6YLX - chains C and 1 of the 47 polymer chains in the assembly; structure by electron microscopy, 3.90 A resolution.

# Chain C
Name: 60S ribosomal protein L4-A
From: Saccharomyces cerevisiae
Reference sequence: P10664 (RL4A_YEAST); numbering as in UniProt (aligned over 1-362)
Amino-acid sequence (362 residues; each row starts with the number of its first residue):
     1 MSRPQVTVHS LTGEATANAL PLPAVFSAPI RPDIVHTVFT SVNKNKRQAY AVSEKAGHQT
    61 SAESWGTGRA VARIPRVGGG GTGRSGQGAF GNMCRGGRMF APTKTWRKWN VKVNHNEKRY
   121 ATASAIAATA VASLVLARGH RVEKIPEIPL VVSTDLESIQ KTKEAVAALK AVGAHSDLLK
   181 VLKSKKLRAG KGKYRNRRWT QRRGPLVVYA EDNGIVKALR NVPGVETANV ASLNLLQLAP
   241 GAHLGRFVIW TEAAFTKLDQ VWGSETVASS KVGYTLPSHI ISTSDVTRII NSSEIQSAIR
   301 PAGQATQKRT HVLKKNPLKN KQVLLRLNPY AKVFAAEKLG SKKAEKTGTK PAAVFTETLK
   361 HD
Unresolved in the structure: 1
Swiss-Prot annotation at these positions:
  - modified residue: Ser2 (N-acetylserine), Arg95 (Omega-N-methylarginine)
  - mutagenesis: Arg95 (R95E: Leads to a slower growth at higher temperatures but allows RPL4 assembly into the 60S subunit; when associated with E-98), Arg98 (R98E: Leads to a slower growth at higher temperatures but allows RPL4 assembly into the 60S subunit; when associated with E-95), Ile289 (I289A: Leads to an inefficient release from ACL4 with a delayed assembly into the 60S subunit; when associated with A-290 and A-295), Ile290 (I290A: Leads to an inefficient release from ACL4 with a delayed assembly into the 60S subunit; when associated with A-289 and A-295), Ile295 (I295A: Leads to an inefficient release from ACL4 with a delayed assembly into the 60S subunit; when associated with A-289 and A-290), Lys314 (K314A: Significantly diminished nuclear localization; when associated with A-315 and A-319), Lys315 (K315A: Significantly diminished nuclear localization; when associated with A-314 and A-319), Lys319 (K319A: Significantly diminished nuclear localization; when associated with A-314 and A-315), Lys332 (K332E: Leads to an inefficient release from ACL4 with a delayed assembly into the 60S subunit; when associated with A-334), Phe334 (F334A: Leads to an inefficient release from ACL4 with a delayed assembly into the 60S subunit; when associated with e-332)

# Chain 1
Molecule: 25S rRNA
From: Saccharomyces cerevisiae
Sequence (3396 nucleotides; each row starts with the number of its first residue):
     1 GUUUGACCUC AAAUCAGGUA GGAGUACCCG CUGAACUUAA GCAUAUCAAU AAGCGGAGGA
    61 AAAGAAACCA ACCGGGAUUG CCUUAGUAAC GGCGAGUGAA GCGGCAAAAG CUCAAAUUUG
   121 AAAUCUGGUA CCUUCGGUGC CCGAGUUGUA AUUUGGAGAG GGCAACUUUG GGGCCGUUCC
   181 UUGUCUAUGU UCCUUGGAAC AGGACGUCAU AGAGGGUGAG AAUCCCGUGU GGCGAGGAGU
   241 GCGGUUCUUU GUAAAGUGCC UUCGAAGAGU CGAGUUGUUU GGGAAUGCAG CUCUAAGUGG
   301 GUGGUAAAUU CCAUCUAAAG CUAAAUAUUG GCGAGAGACC GAUAGCGAAC AAGUACAGUG
   361 AUGGAAAGAU GAAAAGAACU UUGAAAAGAG AGUGAAAAAG UACGUGAAAU UGUUGAAAGG
   421 GAAGGGCAUU UGAUCAGACA UGGUGUUUUG UGCCCUCUGC UCCUUGUGGG UAGGGGAAUC
   481 UCGCAUUUCA CUGGGCCAGC AUCAGUUUUG GUGGCAGGAU AAAUCCAUAG GAAUGUAGCU
   541 UGCCUCGGUA AGUAUUAUAG CCUGUGGGAA UACUGCCAGC UGGGACUGAG GACUGCGACG
   601 UAAGUCAAGG AUGCUGGCAU AAUGGUUAUA UGCCGCCCGU CUUGAAACAC GGACCAAGGA
   661 GUCUAACGUC UAUGCGAGUG UUUGGGUGUA AAACCCAUAC GCGUAAUGAA AGUGAACGUA
   721 GGUUGGGGCC UCGCAAGAGG UGCACAAUCG ACCGAUCCUG AUGUCUUCGG AUGGAUUUGA
   781 GUAAGAGCAU AGCUGUUGGG ACCCGAAAGA UGGUGAACUA UGCCUGAAUA GGGUGAAGCC
   841 AGAGGAAACU CUGGUGGAGG CUCGUAGCGG UUCUGACGUG CAAAUCGAUC GUCGAAUUUG
   901 GGUAUAGGGG CGAAAGACUA AUCGAACCAU CUAGUAGCUG GUUCCUGCCG AAGUUUCCCU
   961 CAGGAUAGCA GAAGCUCGUA UCAGUUUUAU GAGGUAAAGC GAAUGAUUAG AGGUUCCGGG
  1021 GUCGAAAUGA CCUUGACCUA UUCUCAAACU UUAAAUAUGU AAGAAGUCCU UGUUACUUAA
  1081 UUGAACGUGG ACAUUUGAAU GAAGAGCUUU UAGUGGGCCA UUUUUGGUAA GCAGAACUGG
  1141 CGAUGCGGGA UGAACCGAAC GUAGAGUUAA GGUGCCGGAA UACACGCUCA UCAGACACCA
  1201 CAAAAGGUGU UAGUUCAUCU AGACAGCCGG ACGGUGGCCA UGGAAGUCGG AAUCCGCUAA
  1261 GGAGUGUGUA ACAACUCACC GGCCGAAUGA ACUAGCCCUG AAAAUGGAUG GCGCUCAAGC
  1321 GUGUUACCUA UACUCUACCG UCAGGGUUGA UAUGAUGCCC UGACGAGUAG GCAGGCGUGG
  1381 AGGUCAGUGA CGAAGCCUAG ACCGUAAGGU CGGGUCGAAC GGCCUCUAGU GCAGAUCUUG
  1441 GUGGUAGUAG CAAAUAUUCA AAUGAGAACU UUGAAGACUG AAGUGGGGAA AGGUUCCACG
  1501 UCAACAGCAG UUGGACGUGG GUUAGUCGAU CCUAAGAGAU GGGGAAGCUC CGUUUCAAAG
  1561 GCCUGAUUUU AUGCAGGCCA CCAUCGAAAG GGAAUCCGGU UAAGAUUCCG GAACCUGGAU
  1621 AUGGAUUCUU CACGGUAACG UAACUGAAUG UGGAGACGUC GGCGCGAGCC CUGGGAGGAG
  1681 UUAUCUUUUC UUCUUAACAG CUUAUCACCC CGGAAUUGGU UUAUCCGGAG AUGGGGUCUU
  1741 AUGGCUGGAA GAGGCCAGCA CCUUUGCUGG CUCCGGUGCG CUUGUGACGG CCCGUGAAAA
  1801 UCCACAGGAA GGAAUAGUUU UCAUGCCAGG UCGUACUGAU AACCGCAGCA GGUCUCCAAG
  1861 GUGAACAGCC UCUAGUUGAU AGAAUAAUGU AGAUAAGGGA AGUCGGCAAA AUAGAUCCGU
  1921 AACUUCGGGA UAAGGAUUGG CUCUAAGGGU CGGGUAGUGA GGGCCUUGGU CAGACGCAGC
  1981 GGGCGUGCUU GUGGACUGCU UGGUGGGGCU UGCUCUGCUA GGCGGACUAC UUGCGUGCCU
  2041 UGUUGUAGAC GGCCUUGGUA GGUCUCUUGU AGACCGUCGC UUGCUACAAU UAACGAUCAA
  2101 CUUAGAACUG GUACGGACAA GGGGAAUCUG ACUGUCUAAU UAAAACAUAG CAUUGCGAUG
  2161 GUCAGAAAGU GAUGUUGACG CAAUGUGAUU UCUGCCCAGU GCUCUGAAUG UCAAAGUGAA
  2221 GAAAUUCAAC CAAGCGCGGG UAAACGGCGG GAGUAACUAU GACUCUCUUA AGGUAGCCAA
  2281 AUGCCUCGUC AUCUAAUUAG UGACGCGCAU GAAUGGAUUA ACGAGAUUCC CACUGUCCCU
  2341 AUCUACUAUC UAGCGAAACC ACAGCCAAGG GAACGGGCUU GGCAGAAUCA GCGGGGAAAG
  2401 AAGACCCUGU UGAGCUUGAC UCUAGUUUGA CAUUGUGAAG AGACAUAGAG GGUGUAGAAU
  2461 AAGUGGGAGC UUCGGCGCCA GUGAAAUACC ACUACCUUUA UAGUUUCUUU ACUUAUUCAA
  2521 UGAAGCGGAG CUGGAAUUCA UUUUCCACGU UCUAGCAUUC AAGGUCCCAU UCGGGGCUGA
  2581 UCCGGGUUGA AGACAUUGUC AGGUGGGGAG UUUGGCUGGG GCGGCACAUC UGUUAAACGA
  2641 UAACGCAGAU GUCCUAAGGG GGGCUCAUGG AGAACAGAAA UCUCCAGUAG AACAAAAGGG
  2701 UAAAAGCCCC CUUGAUUUUG AUUUUCAGUG UGAAUACAAA CCAUGAAAGU GUGGCCUAUC
  2761 GAUCCUUUAG UCCCUCGGAA UUUGAGGCUA GAGGUGCCAG AAAAGUUACC ACAGGGAUAA
  2821 CUGGCUUGUG GCAGUCAAGC GUUCAUAGCG ACAUUGCUUU UUGAUUCUUC GAUGUCGGCU
  2881 CUUCCUAUCA UACCGAAGCA GAAUUCGGUA AGCGUUGGAU UGUUCACCCA CUAAUAGGGA
  2941 ACGUGAGCUG GGUUUAGACC GUCGUGAGAC AGGUUAGUUU UACCCUACUG AUGAAUGUUA
  3001 CCGCAAUAGU AAUUGAACUU AGUACGAGAG GAACAGUUCA UUCGGAUAAU UGGUUUUUGC
  3061 GGCUGUCUGA UCAGGCAUUG CCGCGAAGCU ACCAUCCGCU GGAUUAUGGC UGAACGCCUC
  3121 UAAGUCAGAA UCCAUGCUAG AACGCGGUGA UUUCUUUGCU CCACACAAUA UAGAUGGAUA
  3181 CGAAUAAGGC GUCCUUGUGG CGUCGCUGAA CCAUAGCAGG CUAGCAACGG UGCACUUGGC
  3241 GGAAAGGCCU UGGGUGCUUG CUGGCGAAUU GCAAUGUCAU UUUGCGUGGG GAUAAAUCAU
  3301 UUGUAUACGA CUUAGAUGUA CAACGGGGUA UUGUAAGCAG UAGAGUAGCC UUGUUGUUAC
  3361 GAUCUGCUGA GAUUAAGCCU UUGUUGUCUG AUUUGU
Unresolved in the structure: 441-493, 1004-1046, 1069-1088, 1954-2092, 2154-2185, 2192-2312, 2372-2375, 2398-2818, 2941-2942, 2954-2980

# Interface between chain C and chain 1
Contacting residue pairs (249):
  Arg31(C) with U673(1), hydrogen bond to the phosphate; G674(1), salt bridge to the phosphate
  Ile34(C) with U673(1), sugar contact
  His36(C) with U1425(1), hydrogen bond to the sugar; C1426(1), sugar contact
  Thr40(C) with C1426(1), sugar contact
  Asn43(C) with A338(1), base contact
  Lys44(C) with A338(1), base contact; C1426(1), sugar contact; U1427(1), salt bridge to the phosphate
  Asn45(C) with A693(1), hydrogen bond to the phosphate
  Lys46(C) with A338(1), phosphate contact; A691(1), salt bridge to the phosphate; A692(1), sugar contact
  Arg47(C) with A338(1), phosphate contact
  Gln48(C) with A336(1), hydrogen bond to the base; G337(1), hydrogen bond to the sugar; A338(1), hydrogen bond to the phosphate; A691(1), hydrogen bond to the base
  Ala49(C) with G337(1), hydrogen bond to the base
  Tyr50(C) with G337(1), base contact; C339(1), sugar contact; A1428(1), sugar contact; G1429(1), hydrogen bond to the phosphate
  Val52(C) with C346(1), phosphate contact
  Ser53(C) with C346(1), hydrogen bond to the phosphate
  Lys55(C) with U329(1), hydrogen bond to the base
  Ala56(C) with C346(1), phosphate contact; G347(1), phosphate contact
  Gly57(C) with G347(1), hydrogen bond to the phosphate
  His58(C) with A933(1), salt bridge to the phosphate
  Gln59(C) with C346(1), hydrogen bond to the sugar; G347(1), base contact
  Thr60(C) with G364(1), phosphate contact; U930(1), phosphate contact
  Ser61(C) with G363(1), hydrogen bond to the phosphate; G364(1), hydrogen bond to the phosphate; A929(1), phosphate contact
  Glu63(C) with A806(1), phosphate contact
  Gly68(C) with U1436(1), base contact
  Ala70(C) with U1436(1), base contact
  Val71(C) with U1436(1), hydrogen bond to the base
  Ala72(C) with C1437(1), phosphate contact
  Arg73(C) with C804(1), sugar contact; G805(1), sugar contact; U1436(1), base contact
  Ile74(C) with C804(1), sugar contact; C1437(1), sugar contact
  Pro75(C) with C804(1), phosphate contact; G805(1), phosphate contact
  Arg76(C) with U1438(1), salt bridge to the phosphate
  Gly78(C) with G363(1), sugar contact
  Gly80(C) with G363(1), hydrogen bond to the base
  Gly81(C) with C356(1), hydrogen bond to the sugar; A357(1), sugar contact
  Thr82(C) with A355(1), hydrogen bond to the base; C356(1), base contact; A365(1), sugar contact
  Arg84(C) with A365(1), salt bridge to the phosphate
  Gly86(C) with U1439(1), phosphate contact
  Gln87(C) with U1439(1), hydrogen bond to the phosphate; G1440(1), phosphate contact
  Asn92(C) with G659(1), sugar contact; A660(1), sugar contact; C803(1), hydrogen bond to the sugar
  Met93(C) with G658(1), hydrogen bond to the base; C804(1), sugar contact; A1435(1), base contact; C1437(1), base contact
  Cys94(C) with U1438(1), hydrogen bond to the sugar
  Arg95(C) with U343(1), hydrogen bond to the sugar; A344(1), phosphate contact; A366(1), salt bridge to the phosphate; A367(1), salt bridge to the phosphate; U1438(1), sugar contact; U1439(1), sugar contact
  Gly96(C) with A344(1), hydrogen bond to the phosphate
  Arg98(C) with C804(1), salt bridge to the phosphate; A933(1), hydrogen bond to the base
  Met99(C) with G1429(1), base contact
  Phe100(C) with A660(1), phosphate contact; G661(1), sugar contact; C802(1), sugar contact; C803(1), sugar contact
  Ala101(C) with U662(1), base contact; G800(1), base contact
  Pro102(C) with G800(1), base contact
  Lys104(C) with G800(1), base contact
  Trp106(C) with U664(1), sugar contact
  Arg107(C) with G1429(1), salt bridge to the phosphate
  Lys108(C) with U664(1), phosphate contact
  Val111(C) with A791(1), sugar contact
  Lys112(C) with G680(1), hydrogen bond to the sugar; U682(1), base contact; U790(1), hydrogen bond to the sugar
  Val113(C) with U681(1), phosphate contact
  Asn114(C) with U681(1), phosphate contact; A789(1), base contact
  His115(C) with U681(1), hydrogen bond to the phosphate; C695(1), salt bridge to the phosphate; C696(1), salt bridge to the phosphate
  Asn116(C) with G674(1), sugar contact; G680(1), hydrogen bond to the phosphate
  Lys118(C) with U681(1), hydrogen bond to the base; U682(1), hydrogen bond to the base; C694(1), salt bridge to the phosphate
  Arg119(C) with C695(1), salt bridge to the phosphate; C696(1), salt bridge to the phosphate
  Arg138(C) with G1383(1), hydrogen bond to the phosphate; U1384(1), salt bridge to the phosphate
  Gly139(C) with C1385(1), phosphate contact
  Arg141(C) with C1385(1), salt bridge to the phosphate; A1386(1), hydrogen bond to the sugar
  Gln160(C) with U210(1), sugar contact
  Lys161(C) with A209(1), salt bridge to the phosphate; U210(1), salt bridge to the phosphate
  Thr162(C) with A209(1), base contact; U210(1), hydrogen bond to the phosphate
  Lys163(C) with C208(1), salt bridge to the phosphate; A209(1), phosphate contact
  Leu179(C) with A1386(1), base contact
  Lys183(C) with G203(1), salt bridge to the phosphate; A1386(1), base contact
  Ser184(C) with A1386(1), sugar contact
  Lys186(C) with G1387(1), phosphate contact; U1388(1), hydrogen bond to the base; G1389(1), hydrogen bond to the base
  Leu187(C) with A1419(1), base contact; C1420(1), base contact
  Arg188(C) with G1382(1), salt bridge to the phosphate; C1420(1), phosphate contact
  Ala189(C) with C1420(1), phosphate contact; G1421(1), phosphate contact
  Gly190(C) with G1380(1), phosphate contact; C1420(1), phosphate contact
  Lys191(C) with G341(1), salt bridge to the phosphate; G1379(1), sugar contact; G1380(1), hydrogen bond to the phosphate
  Gly192(C) with G1380(1), phosphate contact; A1381(1), phosphate contact
  Lys193(C) with A1419(1), sugar contact; C1420(1), phosphate contact
  Tyr194(C) with G341(1), base contact
  Arg195(C) with C339(1), salt bridge to the phosphate; C340(1), salt bridge to the phosphate; G341(1), hydrogen bond to the base
  Asn196(C) with G337(1), hydrogen bond to the phosphate
  Arg197(C) with A338(1), sugar contact; C339(1), salt bridge to the phosphate; G1380(1), phosphate contact; A1381(1), salt bridge to the phosphate
  Arg198(C) with G215(1), salt bridge to the phosphate
  Trp199(C) with G214(1), hydrogen bond to the phosphate; G220(1), phosphate contact; A221(1), phosphate contact
  Arg202(C) with U1384(1), salt bridge to the phosphate; C1385(1), phosphate contact
  Arg203(C) with G1382(1), hydrogen bond to the phosphate; G1383(1), salt bridge to the phosphate; U1384(1), hydrogen bond to the phosphate
  Val216(C) with U689(1), base contact
  Lys217(C) with U210(1), hydrogen bond to the base
  Arg220(C) with U210(1), hydrogen bond to the phosphate; A211(1), salt bridge to the phosphate; G229(1), hydrogen bond to the sugar
  Asn221(C) with A209(1), hydrogen bond to the base; A211(1), phosphate contact; G212(1), hydrogen bond to the sugar
  Pro223(C) with G212(1), base contact
  Thr227(C) with U689(1), hydrogen bond to the base
  Ala228(C) with U689(1), hydrogen bond to the base
  Ala231(C) with C694(1), hydrogen bond to the sugar
  Ser232(C) with C694(1), sugar contact
  Asn234(C) with A692(1), base contact; A693(1), hydrogen bond to the sugar
  Gly241(C) with G1382(1), hydrogen bond to the base; G1383(1), sugar contact
  His243(C) with G1382(1), base contact; C1424(1), hydrogen bond to the base
  Lys271(C) with C695(1), salt bridge to the phosphate; C696(1), phosphate contact
  Val272(C) with C696(1), hydrogen bond to the phosphate; A697(1), phosphate contact
  Thr287(C) with U1348(1), base contact; U1351(1), sugar contact
  Arg300(C) with G1346(1), salt bridge to the phosphate; U1347(1), salt bridge to the phosphate
  Ala302(C) with U1347(1), phosphate contact
  Gly303(C) with G1346(1), phosphate contact; U1347(1), hydrogen bond to the phosphate
  Gln304(C) with G1346(1), sugar contact
  Ala305(C) with G1346(1), base contact; U1347(1), sugar contact
  Gln307(C) with G1345(1), base contact; G1346(1), hydrogen bond to the sugar; C1359(1), sugar contact; C1360(1), sugar contact
  Lys308(C) with U594(1), hydrogen bond to the sugar; G609(1), hydrogen bond to the base; C1360(1), sugar contact
  Arg309(C) with G590(1), hydrogen bond to the sugar; G609(1), base contact; G610(1), base contact; U1361(1), salt bridge to the phosphate
  Thr310(C) with G609(1), base contact
  His311(C) with G609(1), base contact
  Val312(C) with G609(1), sugar contact; G610(1), base contact
  Leu313(C) with G610(1), sugar contact
  Lys314(C) with G505(1), sugar contact
  Lys315(C) with A504(1), sugar contact; A608(1), salt bridge to the phosphate; G609(1), salt bridge to the phosphate
  Asn316(C) with U506(1), hydrogen bond to the phosphate
  Lys319(C) with U506(1), phosphate contact; U507(1), base contact
  Asn320(C) with A504(1), hydrogen bond to the phosphate; G505(1), hydrogen bond to the phosphate; A608(1), hydrogen bond to the phosphate
  Lys321(C) with C580(1), salt bridge to the phosphate
  Gln322(C) with G597(1), sugar contact; A607(1), hydrogen bond to the sugar; A608(1), sugar contact
  Leu325(C) with G597(1), sugar contact; A598(1), sugar contact
  Arg326(C) with C596(1), hydrogen bond to the base; G597(1), hydrogen bond to the sugar; A608(1), hydrogen bond to the phosphate; G609(1), salt bridge to the phosphate
  Asn328(C) with A578(1), base contact
  Ala331(C) with A578(1), hydrogen bond to the sugar
  Lys332(C) with A598(1), phosphate contact; C599(1), salt bridge to the phosphate
  Phe334(C) with A578(1), stacking on the base
  Ala335(C) with G579(1), phosphate contact
  Gly340(C) with G514(1), base contact; C515(1), hydrogen bond to the sugar
  Ser341(C) with G514(1), sugar contact; C515(1), sugar contact
  Lys342(C) with C515(1), hydrogen bond to the sugar; A516(1), sugar contact
  Lys343(C) with C515(1), phosphate contact; A516(1), phosphate contact
  Ala344(C) with A516(1), phosphate contact
  Thr347(C) with U520(1), hydrogen bond to the base
  Thr349(C) with U520(1), base contact
  Pro351(C) with U520(1), phosphate contact
  Phe355(C) with A519(1), sugar contact
  Leu359(C) with A519(1), base contact
Interface residues without a listed pair, chain C (161 interface residues in all): Asp33, Phe39, Val42, Glu54, Gly79, Gly88, Phe90, Gly97, Thr103, Glu117, His140, Lys180, Leu182, Gln201, Tyr209, Ala218, Asn229, Pro240, Pro277, Ile290, Asn291, Gln296, Pro301, Leu324, Lys350
Interface residues without a listed pair, chain 1 (128 interface residues in all): A213, G345, G567, C576, G595, C663, A665, C675, G792, G1349, A1350

# Summary
161 residues of chain C and 128 residues of chain 1 are in contact; the contacts include 72 hydrogen bonds, 40
salt bridges and 1 aromatic stacking contact. Among the polar pairs are Gln48(C)-A336(1), Gln48(C)-A691(1) and
Ala49(C)-G337(1). UniProt lists 10 mutagenesis sites on chain C.
Here chain C is 60S ribosomal protein L4-A and chain 1 is 25S rRNA, both from Saccharomyces cerevisiae. Entry
6YLX (pre-60S State NE1 (TAP-Flag-Nop53)) was determined by electron microscopy together with 6YLE, 6YLF and
6YLY from the same study.
